Entry 5VU5 (X-ray diffraction, 2.80 A resolution); this record covers chain A.

[Chain A]
Protein: DNA polymerase
Source organism: Thermococcus kodakarensis
Notes: EC 2.7.7.7
Reference sequence: D0VWU9 (D0VWU9_THEKO); residues 1-774 here = UniProt positions 1-774
Chain sequence (774 residues; numbered 1 to 774; the number before each row is that of its first residue):
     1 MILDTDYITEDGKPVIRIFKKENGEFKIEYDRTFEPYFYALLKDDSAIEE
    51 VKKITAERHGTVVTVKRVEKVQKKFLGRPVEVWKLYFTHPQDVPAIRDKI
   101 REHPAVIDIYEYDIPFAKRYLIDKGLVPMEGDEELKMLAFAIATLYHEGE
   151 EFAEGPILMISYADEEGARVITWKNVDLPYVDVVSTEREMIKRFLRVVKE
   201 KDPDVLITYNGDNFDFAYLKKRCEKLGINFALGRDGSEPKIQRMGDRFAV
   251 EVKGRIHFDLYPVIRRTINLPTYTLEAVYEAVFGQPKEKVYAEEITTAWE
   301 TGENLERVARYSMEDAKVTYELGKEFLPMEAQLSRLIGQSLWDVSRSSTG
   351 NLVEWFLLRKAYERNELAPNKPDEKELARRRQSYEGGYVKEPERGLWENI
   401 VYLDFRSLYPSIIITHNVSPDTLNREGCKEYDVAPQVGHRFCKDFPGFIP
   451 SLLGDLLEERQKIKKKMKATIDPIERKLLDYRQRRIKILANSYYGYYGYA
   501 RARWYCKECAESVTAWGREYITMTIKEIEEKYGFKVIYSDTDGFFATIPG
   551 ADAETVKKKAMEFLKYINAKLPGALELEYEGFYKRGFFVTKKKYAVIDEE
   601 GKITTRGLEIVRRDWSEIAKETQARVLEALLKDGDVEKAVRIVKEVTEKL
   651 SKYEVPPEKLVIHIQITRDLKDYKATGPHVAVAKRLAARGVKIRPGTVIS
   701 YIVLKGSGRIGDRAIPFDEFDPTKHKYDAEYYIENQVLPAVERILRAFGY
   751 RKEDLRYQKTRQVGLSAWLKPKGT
Disordered / not traced: 610-617, 667-677, 688-698, 704-712, 716-718, 722-725, 747-749, 757-774
Construct notes: engineered mutation Ala141 (Asp in D0VWU9), Ala143 (Glu in D0VWU9), His147 (Glu in D0VWU9), Arg485 (Ala in D0VWU9), Lys584 (Glu in D0VWU9), Ile664 (Glu in D0VWU9)
Disulfide bonds: Cys428-Cys442, Cys506-Cys509
Reported in the primary citation:
  - catalytic residues: Asp404, Asp540, Asp542 (by similarity / conservation)
  - mutagenesis - A485R, E664I: increased catalytic activity (TNA synthesis activity) (citing earlier work)

[Overview]
The paper reports catalytic residues Asp404, Asp540 and Asp542; A485R and E664I increase catalytic activity
(TNA synthesis activity).
Chain A is DNA polymerase (Thermococcus kodakarensis); the structure, TNA polymerase, apo, was determined by
X-ray diffraction (same publication as 5VU6, 5VU7, 5VU8 and 5VU9).
